PDB entry 8C7S | X-ray diffraction, 3.05 A resolution | chains M and A of the 4 polymer chains in the assembly

[Chain M]
Molecule: 30-nt DNA strand
Sequence (30 nucleotides; numbered 1 to 30; the number before each row is that of its first residue):
     1 CTAAATTTTCTGAAAATTCTGAAAATTATC

[Chain A]
Molecule: Global transcriptional regulator CodY (Fragment)
From: Staphylococcus aureus (strain USA300)
UniProt: A0A6B0CMV4 (A0A6B0CMV4_STAAU); residues 1-256 here = UniProt positions 1-256
Amino-acid sequence (256 residues; each row starts with the number of its first residue):
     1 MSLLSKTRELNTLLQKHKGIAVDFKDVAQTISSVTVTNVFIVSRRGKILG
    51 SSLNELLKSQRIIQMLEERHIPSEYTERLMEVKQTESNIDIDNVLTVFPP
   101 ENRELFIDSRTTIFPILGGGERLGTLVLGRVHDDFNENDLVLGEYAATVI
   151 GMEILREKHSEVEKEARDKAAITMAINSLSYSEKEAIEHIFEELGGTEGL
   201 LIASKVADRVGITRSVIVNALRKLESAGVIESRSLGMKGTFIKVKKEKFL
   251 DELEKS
Ligand contacts:
  - GTP (guanosine-5'-triphosphate): Ala21, Val22, Asp23, Phe24, Ser43, Arg44, Arg45, Lys47, Leu49, Leu123, Glu153, Ile154, Arg156, Glu157, Lys158
  - isoleucine (ILE): Arg61, Met65, Pro72, Tyr75, Val94, Thr96, Val97, Phe98, Pro99, Pro100
From the paper describing this entry:
  - binding site for isoleucine: Arg61
  - conformationally variable residues (helix shift, loop rearrangement): Leu14, Gln15, Lys16, Gln60 to Glu68, Arg69
  - binding site for GTP: Val22, Phe24, Ser43, Arg44, Arg45, Lys47, His70, Glu153
  - self-association interface (contacts with another copy of this molecule); pairs are residue here / residue on that copy: Arg167-Arg167, Phe241-Tyr181 (pi stacking), Leu14, Gln15, Lys16
  - binding site for the 30-nt DNA strand (chain M): Ser180, Ser182, Ala203, Ser204, Thr213, Ser215, Val216, Val218, Arg222, Leu235 to Met237, Thr240
  - specificity-determining residues: Ser215, Met237
  - binding site for the 30-nt DNA strand: Ser180, Ser182, Met237
  - mutagenesis - R167A: decreased binding to DNA

[How chain M and chain A interact]
Residue-residue contacts (21; chain M residue first):
  DA14(M) - Met237(A)  base contact
  DA15(M) - Ile202(A)  phosphate contact
  DA15(M) - Ser204(A)  sugar contact
  DA15(M) - Lys205(A)  salt bridge to the phosphate
  DA15(M) - Gly236(A)  sugar contact
  DA15(M) - Met237(A)  sugar contact
  DA15(M) - Gly239(A)  phosphate contact
  DA16(M) - Leu201(A)  phosphate contact
  DA16(M) - Ile202(A)  phosphate contact
  DA16(M) - Ala203(A)  hydrogen bond to the phosphate
  DA16(M) - Ser204(A)  hydrogen bond to the phosphate
  DA16(M) - Ser234(A)  hydrogen bond to the phosphate
  DA16(M) - Gly236(A)  sugar contact
  DA16(M) - Gly239(A)  sugar contact
  DA16(M) - Thr240(A)  hydrogen bond to the phosphate
  DT17(M) - Val218(A)  phosphate contact
  DT17(M) - Arg222(A)  salt bridge to the phosphate
  DT17(M) - Ser234(A)  phosphate contact
  DT18(M) - Ser215(A)  hydrogen bond to the base
  DT18(M) - Val218(A)  base contact
  DT18(M) - Arg222(A)  salt bridge to the phosphate
Other interface residues (no listed pair), chain M (7 interface residues in all): DA13, DC19
Other interface residues (no listed pair), chain A (14 interface residues in all): Arg214

[Overview]
The interface between chain M and chain A involves 7 residues on one side and 14 on the other, with 5 hydrogen
bonds and 3 salt bridges. Among the polar pairs are DT18(M)-Ser215(A), DA16(M)-Ala203(A) and
DA16(M)-Ser204(A). From the paper: a binding site for the 30-nt DNA strand (chain M) at Ser180(A), Ser182(A)
and Ala203(A) among others; R167A of chain A reduces binding to DNA.
Chain M is a 30-nt DNA strand and chain A is Global transcriptional regulator CodY (Fragment) (Staphylococcus
aureus (strain USA300)); the structure, Transcriptional pleiotropic repressor CodY from Staphylococcus aureus
in complex with Ile, GTP, and a 30-bp DNA ..., was determined by X-ray diffraction, deposited together with
8C7O and 8C7U.
